Entry 6GBQ (X-ray diffraction, 2.43 A resolution); this record covers chains A and D of the 4 polymer chains in the assembly.

[Chain A (and D)]
Protein: Polymerase cofactor VP35
Source organism: Reston ebolavirus
Notes: fragment: oligomerization domain; chain D of this document is another copy of the same molecule, construct and numbering; everything in this record applies to it too
Reference sequence: Q8JPY0 (VP35_EBORR); numbering as in UniProt (aligned over 72-134)
Chain sequence (71 residues; numbered 71 to 141; the number before each row is that of its first residue):
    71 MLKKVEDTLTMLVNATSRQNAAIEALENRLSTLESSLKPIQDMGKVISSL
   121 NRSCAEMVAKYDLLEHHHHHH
Disordered / not traced: 71 (chain D: 139-141)
Construct notes: initiating methionine (71); expression tag (135-141)

[How chain A and chain D interact]
Contacting residue pairs - 52 pairs, chain A then chain D:
  Lys-74(A) with Glu-76(D)
  Val-75(A) with Leu-79(D), hydrophobic
  Thr-78(A) with Leu-79(D); Thr-80(D); Val-83(D)
  Leu-82(A) with Val-83(D); Thr-86(D)
  Ala-85(A) with Thr-86(D)
  Arg-88(A) with Asn-90(D)
  Gln-89(A) with Gln-89(D); Asn-90(D), hydrogen bond (side chain-backbone)
  Ala-92(A) with Ile-93(D)
  Ile-93(A) with Ile-93(D)
  Ala-95(A) with Glu-97(D)
  Leu-96(A) with Ile-93(D), hydrophobic; Leu-96(D); Glu-97(D); Leu-100(D), hydrophobic
  Arg-99(A) with Glu-97(D), salt bridge; Leu-100(D); Ser-101(D), hydrogen bond; Glu-104(D)
  Thr-102(A) with Glu-104(D)
  Leu-103(A) with Leu-100(D), hydrophobic; Leu-103(D), hydrophobic; Glu-104(D), hydrogen bond (backbone-side chain); Leu-107(D), hydrophobic
  Ser-106(A) with Glu-104(D), hydrogen bond; Leu-107(D); Gln-111(D), hydrogen bond (backbone-side chain)
  Leu-107(A) with Leu-107(D), hydrophobic
  Ile-110(A) with Ile-110(D), hydrophobic
  Met-113(A) with Met-113(D); Gly-114(D); Ile-117(D), hydrophobic
  Val-116(A) with Ile-117(D), hydrophobic; Ser-118(D)
  Ser-119(A) with Asn-121(D), hydrogen bond
  Leu-120(A) with Ile-117(D); Leu-120(D), hydrophobic; Asn-121(D), hydrogen bond (backbone-side chain)
  Ser-123(A) with Asn-121(D), hydrogen bond; Cys-124(D); Val-128(D)
  Cys-124(A) with Cys-124(D), hydrophobic
  Glu-126(A) with Val-128(D)
  Met-127(A) with Met-127(D), hydrophobic; Val-128(D)
  Lys-130(A) with Tyr-131(D), hydrogen bond (backbone-side chain); Asp-132(D), salt bridge
  Tyr-131(A) with Met-127(D), hydrogen bond (side chain-backbone)
  Leu-133(A) with Tyr-131(D)
Other interface residues (no listed pair), chain A (35 interface residues in all): Leu-79, Met-81, Thr-86, Leu-100, Pro-109, Ile-117, Leu-134
Other interface residues (no listed pair), chain D (32 interface residues in all): Leu-72, Val-75, Leu-82, Ala-125

[Overview]
Chain A and chain D form an interface of 35 and 32 residues respectively; the contacts include 10 hydrogen
bonds and 2 salt bridges. Among the polar pairs are Arg-99(A)/Glu-97(D), Lys-130(A)/Asp-132(D) and
Gln-89(A)/Asn-90(D).
Both chains are Polymerase cofactor VP35 (Reston ebolavirus). Entry 6GBQ (Crystal Structure of the
oligomerization domain of Vp35 from Reston virus) was determined by X-ray diffraction together with 6GBO, 6GBP
and 6GBR from the same study.
